Entry 9C1T (X-ray diffraction, 2.30 A resolution); this record covers chain A.

[Chain A]
Name: Integrin beta-3, Talin-1
Source organism: Homo sapiens
UniProt: P26039 (TLN1_MOUSE); residue numbers follow UniProt; this construct covers 1-132, 163-430
Chain sequence (411 residues; row label = number of the first residue in the row; note: 30 numbers in that range are skipped by the numbering (no residue carries them; nothing is unmodelled there); numbers below 1 keep their minus sign (Met-10 is residue -10)):
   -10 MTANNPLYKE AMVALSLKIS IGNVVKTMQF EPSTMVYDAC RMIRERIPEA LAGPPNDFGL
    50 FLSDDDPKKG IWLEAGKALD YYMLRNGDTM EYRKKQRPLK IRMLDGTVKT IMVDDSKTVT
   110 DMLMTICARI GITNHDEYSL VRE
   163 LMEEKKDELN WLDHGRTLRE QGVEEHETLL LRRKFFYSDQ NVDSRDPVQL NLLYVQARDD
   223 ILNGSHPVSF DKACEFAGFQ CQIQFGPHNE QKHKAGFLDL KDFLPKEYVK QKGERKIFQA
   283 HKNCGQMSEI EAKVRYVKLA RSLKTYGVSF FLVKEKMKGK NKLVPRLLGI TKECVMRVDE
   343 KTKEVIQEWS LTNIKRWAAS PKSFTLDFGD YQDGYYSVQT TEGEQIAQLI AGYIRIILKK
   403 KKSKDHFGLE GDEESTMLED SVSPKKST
Disordered / not traced: -10, 163-168, 405-430
Differences from the reference sequence: engineered mutation Arg397 (Asp in P26039)
UniProt features mapped onto this chain:
  - modified residue (Phosphoserine): Ser405, Ser425

[Summary]
Chain A is Integrin beta-3, Talin-1 (Homo sapiens); the structure, Crystal structure of integrin beta-3 tail
bound to the FERM-folded talin head domain with a D397R ..., was determined by X-ray diffraction (same
publication as 9DZ5, 8FSE, 8FTB and 8T0D).
